PDB entry 7D0A | electron microscopy, 4.00 A resolution | chains K and L of the 12 polymer chains in the assembly

[Chain K (and L)]
Molecule: MCE family protein
Source organism: Acinetobacter baumannii
Notes: chain L of this document is another copy of the same molecule, construct and numbering; everything in this record applies to it too
Reference sequence: V5V921 (V5V921_ACIBA); numbering as in UniProt (aligned over 1-226)
Chain sequence (226 residues; numbered 1 to 226; the number before each row is that of its first residue):
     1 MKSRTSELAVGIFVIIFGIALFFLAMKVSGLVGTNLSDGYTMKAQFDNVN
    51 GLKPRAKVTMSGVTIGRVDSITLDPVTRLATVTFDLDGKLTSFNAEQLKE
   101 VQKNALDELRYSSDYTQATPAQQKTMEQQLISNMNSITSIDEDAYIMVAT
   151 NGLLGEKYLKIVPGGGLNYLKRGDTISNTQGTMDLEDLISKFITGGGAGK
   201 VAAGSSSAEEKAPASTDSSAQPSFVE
Disordered / not traced: 1-2, 194-226

[Chain K / chain L interface]
Contacting residue pairs - 16 pairs, chain K then chain L:
  Asp-47(K) with Ser-61(L), hydrogen bond (backbone-side chain)
  Asn-48(K) with Ser-61(L)
  Asn-50(K) with Tyr-158(L), hydrogen bond
  Ile-71(K) with Val-63(L), hydrophobic
  Leu-73(K) with Val-63(L), hydrophobic
  Pro-75(K) with Leu-90(L); Phe-93(L)
  Val-76(K) with Phe-93(L), hydrophobic; Gln-97(L)
  Arg-78(K) with Met-60(L); Asp-141(L), salt bridge; Pro-163(L)
  Leu-185(K) with Gly-152(L)
  Glu-186(K) with Met-147(L); Val-148(L)
  Ile-193(K) with Lys-191(L)
Also at the interface, not in a pair above, chain K (13 interface residues in all): Val-49, Lys-157
Also at the interface, not in a pair above, chain L (20 interface residues in all): Gly-62, Ser-139, Ala-149, Asn-151, Lys-160, Gly-165, Phe-192

[Summary]
The interface between chain K and chain L involves 13 residues on one side and 20 on the other; the contacts
include 2 hydrogen bonds and 1 salt bridge. Among the polar pairs are Arg-78(K)/Asp-141(L),
Asp-47(K)/Ser-61(L) and Asn-50(K)/Tyr-158(L).
Both chains are MCE family protein (Acinetobacter baumannii). Entry 7D0A (Acinetobacter MlaFEDB complex in
ADP-vanadate trapped Vclose conformation) was determined by electron microscopy (same publication as 7D06,
7D08 and 7D09).
